3Q2A - chains A and C of the 4 polymer chains in the assembly; structure by X-ray diffraction, 1.99 A resolution.

== Chain A ==
Protein: Toluene-4-monooxygenase system protein A
From: Pseudomonas mendocina
Notes: EC 1.14.13.-
UniProt: Q6Q8Q7 (Q6Q8Q7_PSEME); the author numbering skips numbers that UniProt does not, so the offset changes along the chain: 1-491 = UniProt 1-491; 508-516 = UniProt 492-500
Amino-acid sequence (500 residues; each row starts with the number of its first residue; note: 16 numbers in that range are skipped by the numbering (no residue carries them; nothing is unmodelled there)):
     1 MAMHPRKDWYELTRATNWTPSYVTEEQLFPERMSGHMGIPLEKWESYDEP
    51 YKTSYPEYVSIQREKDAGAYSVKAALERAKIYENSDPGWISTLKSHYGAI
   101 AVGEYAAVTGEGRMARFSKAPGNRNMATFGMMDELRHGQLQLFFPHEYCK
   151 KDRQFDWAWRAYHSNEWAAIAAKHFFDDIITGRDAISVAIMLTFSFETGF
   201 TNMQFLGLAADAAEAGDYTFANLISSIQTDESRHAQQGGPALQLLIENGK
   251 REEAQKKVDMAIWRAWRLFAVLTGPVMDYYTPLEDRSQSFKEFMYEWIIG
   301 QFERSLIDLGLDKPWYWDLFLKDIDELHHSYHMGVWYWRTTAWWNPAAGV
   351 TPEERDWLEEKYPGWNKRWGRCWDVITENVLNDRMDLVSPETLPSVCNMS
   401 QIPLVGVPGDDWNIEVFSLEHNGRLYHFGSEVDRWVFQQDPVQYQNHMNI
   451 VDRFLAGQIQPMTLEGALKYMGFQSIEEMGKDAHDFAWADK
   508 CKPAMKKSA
Disordered / not traced: 1, 509-516
Metal / ion sites: Fe ion site 1: Glu104, Glu134, His137 (together with 4-aminobenzoic acid); Fe ion site 2: Glu134, Glu197, Glu231, His234 (together with 4-aminobenzoic acid)
Ligand contacts:
  - 4-aminobenzoic acid (PAB), molecule 1: Ala99, Ile100, Gly103, Glu104, Ala107, Glu134, Tyr162, Phe176, Ile180, Leu192, Phe196, Glu197, Phe205, Glu231, His234
  - 4-aminobenzoic acid (PAB), molecule 2: Trp167, Trp338, Thr341, Leu393, Pro394, Val396, Gln401, Ile402, Pro403, Ile450, Met471
  - 4-aminobenzoic acid (PAB), molecule 3: Trp338, Glu391, Thr392, Leu393, Phe454, Met462, Thr463, Leu464, Ala467
  - 4-aminobenzoic acid (PAB), molecule 4: Asn446, His447, Met448, Arg453, Gln458, Tyr470

== Chain C ==
Protein: Toluene-4-monooxygenase system protein B
From: Pseudomonas mendocina
Notes: EC 1.14.13.-
UniProt: Q00457 (TMOB_PSEME); the author numbering skips numbers that UniProt does not, so the offset changes along the chain: 1-81 = UniProt 1-81; 83-85 = UniProt 82-84
Amino-acid sequence (84 residues; numbered 1 to 85; 1 number in that range is skipped by the numbering (no residue carries it; nothing is unmodelled there); the number before each row is that of its first residue):
     1 MSAFPVHAAFEKDFLVQLVVVDLNDSMDQVAEKVAYHCVNRRVAPREGVM
    51 RVRKHRSTELFPRDMTIAESGLNPTEVIDVV
    83 FEE
Disordered / not traced: 1-2, 85

== Chain A / chain C interface ==
Pairs across the interface (64; chain A residue first):
  Ser330(A) with Phe14(C)
  Met333(A) with Phe14(C), hydrophobic
  Gly334(A) with Phe14(C)
  Tyr337(A) with Arg41(C), hydrogen bond; Arg42(C)
  Trp338(A) with Leu15(C), hydrophobic; Gln17(C)
  Cys372(A) with Arg42(C)
  Val375(A) with Asn40(C); Arg41(C); Arg42(C); Val43(C); Ala44(C)
  Ile376(A) with Arg41(C)
  Asn379(A) with Asn40(C)
  Asp386(A) with Arg41(C), hydrogen bond (backbone-side chain)
  Leu387(A) with Asn40(C); Arg41(C)
  Ser389(A) with Arg41(C), hydrogen bond (backbone-side chain)
  Glu391(A) with Tyr36(C), hydrogen bond; His37(C); Arg41(C), salt bridge
  Thr392(A) with Leu18(C), hydrogen bond (side chain-backbone); His37(C)
  Leu393(A) with Gln17(C); Leu18(C), hydrogen bond (backbone-backbone)
  Pro394(A) with Leu15(C), hydrophobic; Val16(C)
  Ser395(A) with His7(C); Val16(C), hydrogen bond (backbone-backbone); Gln17(C), hydrogen bond (side chain-backbone); Leu18(C), hydrogen bond (side chain-backbone)
  Leu404(A) with Leu15(C); Val16(C), hydrogen bond (backbone-backbone)
  Val405(A) with Phe14(C)
  Gly406(A) with Phe14(C), hydrogen bond (backbone-backbone)
  Pro408(A) with Lys12(C); Asp13(C); Phe14(C), hydrophobic
  Gly409(A) with Lys12(C), hydrogen bond (backbone-backbone)
  Trp412(A) with Phe10(C); Glu11(C); Lys12(C); Asp13(C), hydrogen bond (side chain-backbone); Val81(C), hydrophobic
  Asn413(A) with Arg56(C), hydrogen bond
  Ile414(A) with Ala9(C), hydrophobic; Phe14(C); Leu15(C); Val16(C), hydrophobic; His55(C), hydrogen bond (backbone-side chain); Arg56(C)
  Glu415(A) with His55(C); Arg56(C), salt bridge
  Val416(A) with Val16(C), hydrophobic; His55(C)
  Leu425(A) with Thr75(C); Glu76(C)
  His427(A) with His7(C); Thr75(C), hydrogen bond (side chain-backbone); Val77(C)
  Val451(A) with His7(C)
  Leu455(A) with Leu18(C), hydrophobic; Thr75(C)
Also at the interface, not in a pair above, chain A (36 interface residues in all): Arg371, Val407, Asp410, Ser418, Phe454
Also at the interface, not in a pair above, chain C (28 interface residues in all): Pro5, Arg53, Pro74, Asp79

== Overview ==
36 residues of chain A face 28 of chain C across their interface, with 16 hydrogen bonds and 2 salt bridges.
Polar pairs include Glu391(A)-Arg41(C), Glu415(A)-Arg56(C) and Tyr337(A)-Arg41(C). Chain A binds 4 copies of
4-aminobenzoic acid. Glu104(A), Glu134(A) and His137(A) coordinate Fe ion site 1.
Here chain A is Toluene-4-monooxygenase system protein A and chain C is Toluene-4-monooxygenase system protein
B, both from Pseudomonas mendocina. Entry 3Q2A (Toluene 4 monooxygenase HD complex with inhibitor
p-aminobenzoate) was determined by X-ray diffraction, deposited together with 3Q14, 3Q3M, 3Q3N, 3Q3O, 3RI7 and
3RMK.
